6O3W - chains C and A; structure by X-ray diffraction, 2.10 A resolution.

[Chain C]
Protein: Helicase SEN1
Notes: EC 3.6.4.-
Reference sequence: Q00416 (SEN1_YEAST); residues 1882-1895 here = UniProt positions 1882-1895
Chain sequence (14 residues; row label = number of the first residue in the row):
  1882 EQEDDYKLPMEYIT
Unresolved in the structure: 1882-1884

[Chain A]
Protein: Protein NRD1
From: Saccharomyces cerevisiae
Reference sequence: P53617 (NRD1_YEAST); numbering as in UniProt (aligned over 6-156)
Chain sequence (172 residues; each row starts with the number of its first residue; numbers below 1 keep their minus sign (Met-15 is residue -15)):
   -15 MGSSHHHHHHSSGLVPRGSHMDFQNFVATLESFKDLKSGISGSRIKKLTT
    35 YALDHIDIESKIISLIIDYSRLCPDSHKLGSLYIIDSIGRAYLDETRSNS
    85 NSSSNKPGTCAHAINTLGEVIQELLSDAIAKSNQDHKEKIRMLLDIWDRS
   135 GLFQKSYLNAIRSKCFAMDISN
Unresolved in the structure: -15 to 4, 83-86, 151-156
Construct notes: initiating methionine (-15); expression tag (-14 to 5)

[Chain C / chain A interface]
Pairs across the interface (19):
  Asp1885(C) - Ile24(A)
  Asp1885(C) - Ser25(A)  hydrogen bond
  Asp1885(C) - Gly26(A)  hydrogen bond (backbone-backbone)
  Asp1885(C) - Ser27(A)  hydrogen bond (side chain-backbone)
  Asp1886(C) - Gly26(A)
  Tyr1887(C) - Ile24(A)
  Tyr1887(C) - Ile29(A)  hydrophobic
  Tyr1887(C) - Tyr67(A)  hydrophobic
  Tyr1887(C) - Asp70(A)  hydrogen bond
  Tyr1887(C) - Ser71(A)  hydrogen bond (side chain-backbone)
  Tyr1887(C) - Arg74(A)
  Leu1889(C) - Leu127(A)  hydrophobic
  Leu1889(C) - Ile130(A)  hydrophobic
  Pro1890(C) - Arg74(A)
  Tyr1893(C) - Ile130(A)
  Tyr1893(C) - Arg133(A)  hydrogen bond (backbone-side chain)
  Tyr1893(C) - Ser134(A)
  Ile1894(C) - Ile130(A)  hydrophobic
  Ile1894(C) - Arg133(A)
Also at the interface, not in a pair above, chain A (14 interface residues in all): Arg81
Interface features reported in the paper:
  - specific contacts: Ile29(A)-Tyr1887(C), Tyr67(A)-Tyr1887(C), Asp70(A)-Tyr1887(C) (hydrogen bond)
  - interface residues, chain A: Ser25(A), Ser27(A), Leu127(A), Ile130(A)
  - hot spots on chain A (mutagenesis) - Y67A (90-fold): decreased binding to Helicase SEN1 (chain C)

[In short]
7 residues of chain C face 14 of chain A across their interface, with 6 hydrogen bonds. Polar contacts include
Asp1885(C)-Ser25(A), Asp1885(C)-Ser27(A) and Tyr1887(C)-Asp70(A). The paper describes contacts between
Ile29(A) and Tyr1887(C) and Tyr67(A) and Tyr1887(C); a hydrogen bond between Asp70(A) and Tyr1887(C). The
paper reports that Y67A of chain A reduces binding to Helicase SEN1 (chain C); interface residues Ser25(A),
Ser27(A) and Leu127(A) among others.
Here chain C is Helicase SEN1 and chain A is Protein NRD1 (Saccharomyces cerevisiae). Entry 6O3W (Crystal
structure of yeast Nrd1 CID in complex with Sen1 NIM1) was determined by X-ray diffraction together with 6O3X
and 6O3Y from the same study.
